PDB entry 7YOT | electron microscopy, 3.00 A resolution | chains B and E of the 5 polymer chains in the assembly

== Chain B (and E) ==
Molecule: NDV P protein
Organism: Avian orthoavulavirus 1
Notes: chain E of this document is another copy of the same molecule, construct and numbering; everything in this record applies to it too
Reference sequence: A0A0S2UXI9 (A0A0S2UXI9_9MONO); numbering as in UniProt (aligned over 1-399)
Sequence (399 residues; numbered 1 to 399; the number before each row is that of its first residue):
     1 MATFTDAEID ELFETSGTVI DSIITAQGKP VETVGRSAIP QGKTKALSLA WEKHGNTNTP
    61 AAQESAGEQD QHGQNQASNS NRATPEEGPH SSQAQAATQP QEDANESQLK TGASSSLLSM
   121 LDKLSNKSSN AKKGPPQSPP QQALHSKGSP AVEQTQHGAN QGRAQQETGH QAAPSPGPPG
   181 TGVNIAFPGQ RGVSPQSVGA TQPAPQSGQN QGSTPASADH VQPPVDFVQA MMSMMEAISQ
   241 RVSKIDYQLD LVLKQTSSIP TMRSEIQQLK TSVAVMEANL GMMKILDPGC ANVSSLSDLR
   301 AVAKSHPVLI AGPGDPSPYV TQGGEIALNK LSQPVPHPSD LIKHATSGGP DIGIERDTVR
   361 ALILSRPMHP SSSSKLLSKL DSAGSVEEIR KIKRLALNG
Unresolved in the structure: 1-267, 302-399 (chain E: 1-273, 290-293, 343-349)

== Chain B / chain E interface ==
Pairs across the interface (31; chain B residue first):
  Ala-274(B) / Met-276(E)
  Val-275(B) / Met-276(E)  hydrophobic
  Glu-277(B) / Glu-277(E)
  Ala-278(B) / Leu-280(E)
  Ala-278(B) / Pro-307(E)
  Met-282(B) / Lys-304(E)
  Met-282(B) / His-306(E)  hydrogen bond
  Met-282(B) / Pro-307(E)
  Met-283(B) / Pro-307(E)
  Met-283(B) / Leu-309(E)  hydrophobic
  Lys-284(B) / Asp-287(E)  salt bridge
  Lys-284(B) / His-306(E)
  Lys-284(B) / Pro-307(E)
  Lys-284(B) / Val-308(E)
  Lys-284(B) / Leu-309(E)  hydrogen bond (backbone-backbone)
  Ile-285(B) / Leu-309(E)
  Ile-285(B) / Ala-311(E)  hydrophobic
  Leu-286(B) / Leu-309(E)  hydrogen bond (backbone-backbone)
  Leu-286(B) / Ile-310(E)
  Leu-286(B) / Ala-311(E)  hydrogen bond (backbone-backbone)
  Leu-286(B) / Gly-312(E)  hydrogen bond (backbone-backbone)
  Leu-286(B) / Pro-316(E)  hydrophobic
  Leu-286(B) / Pro-334(E)  hydrophobic
  Asp-287(B) / Gly-312(E)
  Pro-288(B) / Ile-310(E)  hydrophobic
  Pro-288(B) / Gly-312(E)
  Pro-288(B) / Pro-313(E)
  Pro-288(B) / Gly-314(E)
  Pro-288(B) / Asp-315(E)
  Pro-288(B) / Pro-316(E)
  Ala-291(B) / Tyr-319(E)
Interface residues without a listed pair, chain E (22 interface residues in all): Met-282, Ile-285, Ser-305, Leu-328

== Overview ==
Chain B and chain E form an interface of 12 and 22 residues respectively; the contacts include 5 hydrogen
bonds and 1 salt bridge. Among the polar pairs are Lys-284(B)/Asp-287(E), Met-282(B)/His-306(E) and
Lys-284(B)/Leu-309(E).
Chain B and chain E are both NDV P protein (Avian orthoavulavirus 1); the structure, Cryo-EM structure of RNA
polymerase in complex with P protein tetramer of Newcastle disease virus, was determined by electron
microscopy together with 7YOU and 7YOV from the same study.
